6REB - chains 1 and 7 of the 31 polymer chains in the assembly; structure by electron microscopy, 3.20 A resolution.

[Chain 1]
Molecule: ATP synthase associated protein ASA1
Source organism: Polytomella sp. Pringsheim 198.80
UniProt: Q85JD5 (Q85JD5_9CHLO); numbering as in UniProt (aligned over 1-618)
Sequence (618 residues; each row starts with the number of its first residue):
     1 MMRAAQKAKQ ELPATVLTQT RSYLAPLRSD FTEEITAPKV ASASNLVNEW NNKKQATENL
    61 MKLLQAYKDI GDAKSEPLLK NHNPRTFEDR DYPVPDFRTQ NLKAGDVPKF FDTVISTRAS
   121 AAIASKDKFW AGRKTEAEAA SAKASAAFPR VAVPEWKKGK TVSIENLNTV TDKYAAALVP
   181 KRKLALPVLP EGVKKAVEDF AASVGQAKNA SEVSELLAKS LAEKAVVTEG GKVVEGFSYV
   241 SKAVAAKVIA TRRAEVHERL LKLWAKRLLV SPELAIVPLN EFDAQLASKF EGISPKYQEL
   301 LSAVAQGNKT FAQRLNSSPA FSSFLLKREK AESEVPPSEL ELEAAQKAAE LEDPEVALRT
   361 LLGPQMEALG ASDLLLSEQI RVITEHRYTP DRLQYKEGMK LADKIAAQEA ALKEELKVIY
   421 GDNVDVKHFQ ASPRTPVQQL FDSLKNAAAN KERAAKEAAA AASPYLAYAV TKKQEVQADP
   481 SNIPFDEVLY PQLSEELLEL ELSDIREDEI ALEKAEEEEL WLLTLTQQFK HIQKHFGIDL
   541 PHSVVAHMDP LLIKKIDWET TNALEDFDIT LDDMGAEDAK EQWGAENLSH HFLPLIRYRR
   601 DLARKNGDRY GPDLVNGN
Not modelled in the structure: 1-22, 618

[Chain 7]
Molecule: Mitochondrial ATP synthase associated protein ASA7
Source organism: Polytomella sp. Pringsheim 198.80
UniProt: D8V7I2 (D8V7I2_9CHLO); residue numbers follow UniProt; this construct covers 1-190
Sequence (190 residues; each row starts with the number of its first residue):
     1 MSSVRAGVEA GRRDLTTFTF SGLQDAPVAA LSGSIKLNVA AKAGKAEVTV AAGAAKAATQ
    61 VSAAALRKLS GSKISLAEVA RISVLHSSIQ NYLLSLSNER YQLLSQWPDF TTMYGKDFYY
   121 RAHPEDLKKF YDAADEYYKL YETVTEFDSL SALASQVVPN YAARRRSTVH PAIGSTVADG
   181 AFTNFLLSKQ
Not modelled in the structure: 1-14

[Chain 1 / chain 7 interface]
Residue-residue contacts (107):
  Y23(1) - R81(7)
  Y23(1) - I82(7)
  Y23(1) - S151(7)
  Y23(1) - A152(7)  hydrophobic
  Y23(1) - S155(7)  hydrogen bond (backbone-side chain)
  L24(1) - S155(7)
  A25(1) - S155(7)
  A25(1) - P159(7)  hydrophobic
  R28(1) - P159(7)
  R28(1) - N160(7)  hydrogen bond
  R28(1) - A163(7)
  R28(1) - R166(7)  hydrogen bond (backbone-side chain)
  D30(1) - R166(7)  salt bridge
  F31(1) - R166(7)
  F31(1) - T168(7)
  T32(1) - A163(7)  hydrogen bond (side chain-backbone)
  T32(1) - R164(7)
  T32(1) - R166(7)  hydrogen bond (backbone-backbone)
  T32(1) - S167(7)  hydrogen bond (backbone-side chain)
  T32(1) - T168(7)  hydrogen bond (backbone-backbone)
  E33(1) - T168(7)
  I35(1) - I173(7)  hydrophobic
  I35(1) - G174(7)
  T36(1) - R164(7)  hydrogen bond
  T36(1) - S175(7)
  A37(1) - S175(7)
  P38(1) - R164(7)
  V47(1) - L103(7)  hydrophobic
  W50(1) - R100(7)
  W50(1) - L103(7)  hydrophobic
  W50(1) - L104(7)  hydrophobic
  W50(1) - W107(7)
  W50(1) - L140(7)  hydrophobic
  W50(1) - V144(7)  hydrophobic
  N51(1) - L103(7)
  K53(1) - W107(7)
  K53(1) - E136(7)  salt bridge
  K53(1) - L140(7)
  K54(1) - Q106(7)
  K54(1) - W107(7)
  K54(1) - P108(7)
  T57(1) - W107(7)
  T57(1) - A133(7)
  L60(1) - D126(7)
  L60(1) - K129(7)
  M61(1) - P108(7)  hydrophobic
  M61(1) - D109(7)
  M61(1) - F110(7)  hydrophobic
  M61(1) - M113(7)
  M61(1) - F130(7)  hydrophobic
  L63(1) - D126(7)
  L64(1) - M113(7)  hydrophobic
  L64(1) - A122(7)  hydrophobic
  L64(1) - F130(7)  hydrophobic
  Q65(1) - M113(7)
  Q65(1) - F118(7)
  Y67(1) - R121(7)
  Y67(1) - A122(7)  hydrophobic
  Y67(1) - H123(7)
  Y67(1) - D126(7)  hydrogen bond
  K68(1) - D117(7)  salt bridge
  K68(1) - F118(7)
  K68(1) - R121(7)
  G71(1) - R121(7)  hydrogen bond (backbone-side chain)
  D72(1) - R121(7)  salt bridge
  E76(1) - R121(7)  hydrogen bond (backbone-side chain)
  P77(1) - R121(7)
  L78(1) - Y120(7)
  L78(1) - R121(7)
  L79(1) - Y120(7)  hydrophobic
  H82(1) - Y120(7)  hydrogen bond (side chain-backbone)
  H82(1) - A122(7)  hydrogen bond (side chain-backbone)
  W130(1) - R121(7)
  W130(1) - H123(7)  hydrogen bond (backbone-side chain)
  K134(1) - D126(7)  salt bridge
  F148(1) - M113(7)  hydrophobic
  P149(1) - P108(7)
  P149(1) - D109(7)  hydrogen bond (backbone-backbone)
  R150(1) - S105(7)
  R150(1) - Q106(7)
  R150(1) - W107(7)
  R150(1) - P108(7)
  R150(1) - D109(7)
  V151(1) - W107(7)  hydrogen bond (backbone-backbone)
  V151(1) - P108(7)
  V151(1) - D109(7)
  V151(1) - Y137(7)
  V153(1) - S105(7)
  V153(1) - Y137(7)
  V153(1) - Y141(7)  hydrophobic
  P154(1) - Y101(7)  hydrogen bond (backbone-side chain)
  P154(1) - Y141(7)
  W156(1) - L94(7)
  W156(1) - N98(7)
  W156(1) - Y101(7)  hydrophobic
  W156(1) - Q102(7)  hydrogen bond (backbone-side chain)
  W156(1) - F147(7)  hydrophobic
  K157(1) - N98(7)
  K158(1) - S95(7)
  K158(1) - N98(7)
  K158(1) - E99(7)  salt bridge
  D486(1) - K116(7)  salt bridge
  Y490(1) - G115(7)
  Y490(1) - K116(7)  hydrogen bond (side chain-backbone)
  Y490(1) - D117(7)
  L493(1) - K116(7)
  L493(1) - Y120(7)  hydrophobic
Interface residues without a listed pair, chain 1 (52 interface residues in all): P26, S29, E34, L46, E58, A131
Interface residues without a listed pair, chain 7 (57 interface residues in all): H86, S97, T112, Y119, P124, L127, V169, A178

[In short]
Chain 1 and chain 7 form an interface of 52 and 57 residues respectively; the contacts include 19 hydrogen
bonds and 7 salt bridges. Among the polar pairs are D30(1)-R166(7), K53(1)-E136(7) and K68(1)-D117(7).
Here chain 1 is ATP synthase associated protein ASA1 and chain 7 is Mitochondrial ATP synthase associated
protein ASA7, both from Polytomella sp. Pringsheim 198.80. Entry 6REB (Cryo-EM structure of Polytomella F-ATP
synthase, Rotary substate 3A, composite map) was determined by electron microscopy (same publication as 6RD4,
6RD5, 6RD6, 6RD7, 6RD8, 6RD9 and 46 further entries).
